Entry 9B6A (electron microscopy, 3.35 A resolution); this record covers chains B and E of the 8 polymer chains in the assembly.

== Chain B ==
Molecule: Isoform Flip of Glutamate receptor 2
Source organism: Rattus norvegicus
UniProt: P19491 (GRIA2_RAT), isoform P19491-2; the construct has insertions or renumbered stretches relative to UniProt, so the offset changes along the chain: -20 to 847 = UniProt 1-868; 855-868 = UniProt 870-883
Sequence (889 residues; row label = number of the first residue in the row; numbers below 1 keep their minus sign (Met-20 is residue -20)):
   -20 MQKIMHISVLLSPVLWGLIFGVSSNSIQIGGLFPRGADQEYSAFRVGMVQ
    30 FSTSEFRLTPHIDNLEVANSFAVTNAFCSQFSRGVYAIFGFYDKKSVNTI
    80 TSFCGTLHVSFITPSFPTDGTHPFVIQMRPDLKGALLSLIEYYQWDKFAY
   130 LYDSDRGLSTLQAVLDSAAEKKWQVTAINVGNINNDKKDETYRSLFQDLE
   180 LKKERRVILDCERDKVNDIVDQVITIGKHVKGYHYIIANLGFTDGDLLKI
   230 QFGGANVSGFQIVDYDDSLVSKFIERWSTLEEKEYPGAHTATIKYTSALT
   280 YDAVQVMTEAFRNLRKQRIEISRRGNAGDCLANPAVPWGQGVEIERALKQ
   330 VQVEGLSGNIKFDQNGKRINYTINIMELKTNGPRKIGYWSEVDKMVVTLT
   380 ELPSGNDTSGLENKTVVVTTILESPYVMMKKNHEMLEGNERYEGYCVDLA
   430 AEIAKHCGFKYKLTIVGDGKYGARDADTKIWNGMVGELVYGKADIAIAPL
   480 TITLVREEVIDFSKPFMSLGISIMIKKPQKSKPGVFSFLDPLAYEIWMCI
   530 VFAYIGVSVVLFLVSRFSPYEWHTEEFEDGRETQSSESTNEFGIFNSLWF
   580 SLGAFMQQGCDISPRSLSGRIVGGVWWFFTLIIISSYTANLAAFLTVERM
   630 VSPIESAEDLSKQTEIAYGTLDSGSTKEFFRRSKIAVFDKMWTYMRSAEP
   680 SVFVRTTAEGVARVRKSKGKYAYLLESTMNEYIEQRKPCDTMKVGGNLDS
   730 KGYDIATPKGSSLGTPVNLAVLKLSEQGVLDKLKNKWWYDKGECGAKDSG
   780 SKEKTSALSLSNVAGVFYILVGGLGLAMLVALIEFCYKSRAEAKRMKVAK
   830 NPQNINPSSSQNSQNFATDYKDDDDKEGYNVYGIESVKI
Unresolved in the structure: -20 to 392, 552-566, 774-783, 826-868
Construct notes: conflict Asp733 (Gly754 in P19491); insertion (848, 850-854)
Curated features (UniProtKB/Swiss-Prot):
  - region: Ala846, Thr847, Tyr849, Lys855 to Gly862 (Required for interaction with IQSEC1)
  - binding site (L-glutamate): Pro478, Thr480, Arg485, Ser654, Thr655, Glu705
  - site: Arg453 (Interaction with the cone snail toxin Con-ikot-ikot), Ile633 (Crucial to convey clamshell closure to channel opening), Arg660 (Interaction with the cone snail toxin Con-ikot-ikot), Lys752 (Interaction with the cone snail toxin Con-ikot-ikot)
  - modified residue: Ser662 (Phosphoserine), Ser696 (Phosphoserine), Ser839 (Phosphoserine), Ser842 (Phosphoserine), Tyr861 (Phosphotyrosine), Ser865 (Phosphoserine)
  - lipidation (S-palmitoyl cysteine): Cys589, Cys815
  - glycosylation (N-linked (GlcNAc...) asparagine): Asn235, Asn349, Asn385, Asn392
Disulfide bonds: Cys718-Cys773

== Chain E ==
Molecule: Voltage-dependent calcium channel gamma-2 subunit
Source organism: Mus musculus
UniProt: O88602 (CCG2_MOUSE); residue numbers follow UniProt; this construct covers 1-323
Sequence (323 residues; row label = number of the first residue in the row):
     1 MGLFDRGVQMLLTTVGAFAAFSLMTIAVGTDYWLYSRGVCKTKSVSENET
    51 SKKNEEVMTHSGLWRTCCLEGNFKGLCKQIDHFPEDADYEADTAEYFLRA
   101 VRASSIFPILSVILLFMGGLCIAASEFYKTRHNIILSAGIFFVSAGLSNI
   151 IGIIVYISANAGDPSKSDSKKNSYSYGWSFYFGALSFIIAEMVGVLAVHM
   201 FIDRHKQLRATARATDYLQASAITRIPSYRYRYQRRSRSSSRSTEPSHSR
   251 DASPVGVKGFNTLPSTEISMYTLSRDPLKAATTPTATYNSDRDNSFLQVH
   301 NCIQKDSKDSLHANTANRRTTPV
Unresolved in the structure: 1-2, 42-54, 163-172, 215-323
Curated features (UniProtKB/Swiss-Prot):
  - modified residue: Ser253 (Phosphoserine), Tyr271 (Phosphotyrosine), Thr321 (Phosphothreonine)
  - glycosylation: Asn48 (N-linked (GlcNAc...) asparagine)
  - mutagenesis: Thr321 (T321A: Abolishes phosphorylation; T321D/E: No interaction with DLG1 and DLG4), Val323 (V323A: No interaction with DLG1 and DLG4)
Disulfide bonds: Cys40-Cys68, Cys67-Cys77

== Interface between chain B and chain E ==
Pairs across the interface - 20 pairs, chain B then chain E:
  Lys511(B) - Gly162(E)
  Lys695(B) - Ala87(E)
  Lys695(B) - Tyr89(E)
  Lys697(B) - Tyr89(E)
  Lys699(B) - Tyr89(E)
  Leu789(B) - Ile154(E)
  Leu789(B) - Ile157(E)  hydrophobic
  Ala793(B) - Ser158(E)
  Phe796(B) - Ile154(E)  hydrophobic
  Tyr797(B) - Leu98(E)
  Tyr797(B) - Ile154(E)  hydrophobic
  Tyr797(B) - Val155(E)
  Val800(B) - Ile150(E)  hydrophobic
  Val800(B) - Ile151(E)  hydrophobic
  Met807(B) - Ile140(E)  hydrophobic
  Met807(B) - Val143(E)  hydrophobic
  Met807(B) - Ser144(E)
  Leu811(B) - Ile140(E)  hydrophobic
  Phe814(B) - Asn133(E)
  Phe814(B) - Leu136(E)  hydrophobic
Interface residues without a listed pair, chain B (16 interface residues in all): Ser696, Ser790, Leu803, Gly804
Interface residues without a listed pair, chain E (16 interface residues in all): Leu147

== In short ==
Chain B and chain E each contribute 16 residues to their interface. UniProt lists 6 L-glutamate-binding
residues on chain B; 2 mutagenesis sites on chain E.
Here chain B is Isoform Flip of Glutamate receptor 2 (Rattus norvegicus) and chain E is Voltage-dependent
calcium channel gamma-2 subunit (Mus musculus). Entry 9B6A (GluA2 flip Q in complex with TARPgamma2 at pH8,
class12, structure of LBD-TMD-TARPgamma2) was determined by electron microscopy, deposited together with 9B5Z,
9B60, 9B61, 9B63, 9B64 and 9B67.
